9D7I - chains E and F of the 10 polymer chains in the assembly; structure by electron microscopy, 3.68 A resolution.

# Chain E
Protein: Surface protein gp120
From: Human immunodeficiency virus 1
Amino-acid sequence (496 residues; row label = number of the first residue in the row; note: 3 numbers in that range are skipped by the numbering (no residue carries them; nothing is unmodelled there)):
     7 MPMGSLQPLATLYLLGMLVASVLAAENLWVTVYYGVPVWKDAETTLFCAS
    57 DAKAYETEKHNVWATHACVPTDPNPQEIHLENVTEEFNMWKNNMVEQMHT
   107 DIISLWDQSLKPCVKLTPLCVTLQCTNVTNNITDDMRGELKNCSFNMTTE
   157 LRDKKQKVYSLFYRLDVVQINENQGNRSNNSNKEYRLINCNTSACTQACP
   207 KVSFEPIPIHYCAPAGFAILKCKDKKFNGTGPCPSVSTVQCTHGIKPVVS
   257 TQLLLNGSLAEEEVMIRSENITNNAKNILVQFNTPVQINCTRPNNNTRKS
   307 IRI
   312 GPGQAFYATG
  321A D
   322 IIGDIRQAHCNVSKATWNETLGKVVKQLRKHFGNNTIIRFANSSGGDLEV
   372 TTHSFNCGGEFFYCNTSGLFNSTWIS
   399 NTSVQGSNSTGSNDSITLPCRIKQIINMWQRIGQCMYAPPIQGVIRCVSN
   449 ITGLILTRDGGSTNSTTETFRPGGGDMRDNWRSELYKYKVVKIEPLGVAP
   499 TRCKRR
Disordered / not traced: 7-33, 58-66, 178-187, 399-410
Disulfides: Cys54-Cys247, Cys119-Cys205, Cys126-Cys196, Cys131-Cys149, Cys201-Cys433, Cys296-Cys331, Cys378-Cys445
Covalently attached groups: N-acetylglucosamine (NAG) linked to Asn88, Asn133, Asn137, Asn148, Asn152, Asn234, Asn262, Asn295, Asn301, Asn332, Asn355, Asn386, Asn392, Asn448; glycan linked to Asn363

# Chain F
Protein: Transmembrane protein gp41
From: Human immunodeficiency virus 1
Amino-acid sequence (162 residues; numbered 503 to 664; the number before each row is that of its first residue):
   503 VVGRRRRRRAVGIGAVFLGFLGAAGSTMGAASMTLTVQARNLLSGIVQQQ
   553 SNLLRAPEAQQHLLKLTVWGIKQLQARVLAVERYLRDQQLLGIWGCSGKL
   603 ICCTNVPWNSSWSNRNLSEIWDNMTWLQWDKEISNYTQIIYGLLEESQNQ
   653 QEKNEQDLLALD
Disordered / not traced: 503-520, 547-568, 664
Disulfides: Cys598-Cys604
Covalently attached groups: N-acetylglucosamine (NAG) linked to Asn637
Small-molecule neighbours: N-acetylglucosamine (NAG; 2-acetamido-2-deoxy-beta-D-glucopyranose): Trp610, Asn611, Ser613, Trp614

# Chain E / chain F interface
Pairs across the interface (82; chain E residue first):
  Leu34(E) - Pro609(F)
  Leu34(E) - Trp610(F)  hydrogen bond (backbone-backbone)
  Trp35(E) - Asn607(F)
  Trp35(E) - Val608(F)
  Trp35(E) - Pro609(F)
  Trp35(E) - Trp610(F)  hydrogen bond (backbone-side chain)
  Val36(E) - Thr606(F)
  Val36(E) - Val608(F)  hydrogen bond (backbone-backbone)
  Val36(E) - Trp610(F)
  Thr37(E) - Cys604(F)
  Thr37(E) - Cys605(F)
  Val38(E) - Leu593(F)  hydrophobic
  Val38(E) - Trp596(F)  hydrophobic
  Val38(E) - Leu602(F)
  Val38(E) - Cys604(F)
  Val38(E) - Leu646(F)  hydrophobic
  Tyr39(E) - Ser534(F)
  Tyr39(E) - Leu602(F)
  Tyr39(E) - Ile603(F)
  Tyr39(E) - Trp623(F)
  Tyr39(E) - Trp628(F)  hydrophobic
  Tyr40(E) - Leu537(F)
  Tyr40(E) - Leu544(F)
  Tyr40(E) - Tyr586(F)
  Tyr40(E) - Leu593(F)  hydrophobic
  Tyr40(E) - Leu602(F)
  Gly41(E) - Leu537(F)
  Gly41(E) - Gln540(F)
  Val42(E) - Gln540(F)
  Val42(E) - Trp628(F)  hydrophobic
  Pro43(E) - Ala526(F)
  Pro43(E) - Gln540(F)
  Pro43(E) - Trp628(F)
  Val44(E) - Trp628(F)
  Val44(E) - Leu629(F)  hydrophobic
  Val44(E) - Asp632(F)
  Trp45(E) - Leu523(F)  hydrophobic
  Trp45(E) - Ala526(F)  hydrophobic
  Trp45(E) - Leu629(F)
  Thr51(E) - Lys574(F)
  Leu52(E) - Lys574(F)  hydrogen bond (backbone-side chain)
  Cys54(E) - Trp571(F)
  Ala55(E) - Trp571(F)
  Ala73(E) - Trp571(F)
  Cys74(E) - Trp571(F)  hydrophobic
  Val75(E) - Gln575(F)
  Leu86(E) - Leu523(F)
  Glu87(E) - Ala526(F)
  Val89(E) - Leu629(F)  hydrophobic
  Gln103(E) - Lys574(F)
  Asp107(E) - Trp571(F)  hydrogen bond
  Asp107(E) - Lys574(F)  salt bridge
  Gln114(E) - Val570(F)
  Pro220(E) - Ala578(F)  hydrophobic
  Ala221(E) - Leu544(F)
  Ala221(E) - Ala582(F)
  Gly222(E) - Leu544(F)
  Gly222(E) - Arg585(F)
  Phe223(E) - Leu581(F)  hydrophobic
  Lys490(E) - Arg585(F)
  Ile491(E) - Leu523(F)  hydrophobic
  Glu492(E) - Arg585(F)
  Glu492(E) - Asp632(F)
  Pro493(E) - Leu544(F)  hydrophobic
  Pro493(E) - Asp589(F)
  Leu494(E) - Asp589(F)
  Leu494(E) - Leu593(F)  hydrophobic
  Leu494(E) - Tyr643(F)
  Gly495(E) - Trp628(F)
  Val496(E) - Trp631(F)  hydrogen bond (backbone-side chain)
  Val496(E) - Ile642(F)  hydrophobic
  Val496(E) - Tyr643(F)  hydrophobic
  Ala497(E) - Trp610(F)
  Ala497(E) - Trp631(F)
  Pro498(E) - Trp610(F)
  Pro498(E) - Trp623(F)  hydrophobic
  Thr499(E) - Trp610(F)
  Thr499(E) - Trp623(F)
  Cys501(E) - Cys605(F)  hydrophobic
  Arg503(E) - Cys605(F)  hydrogen bond (side chain-backbone)
  Arg503(E) - Thr606(F)  hydrogen bond
  Arg503(E) - Asn607(F)
Interface residues without a listed pair, chain E (50 interface residues in all): Phe53, Asn88, Glu91, Leu111, Ile215, His216, Ala224, Thr244, Lys502
Interface residues without a listed pair, chain F (48 interface residues in all): Phe522, Gly524, Ala525, Gly527, Ala533, Asn543, Leu545, Ser546, Thr569, Gln590, Leu592, Cys598, Ile622

# Summary
Chain E and chain F form an interface of 50 and 48 residues respectively, with 8 hydrogen bonds and 1 salt
bridge. Among the polar pairs are Asp107(E)-Lys574(F), Trp35(E)-Trp610(F) and Leu52(E)-Lys574(F). Chain F
binds N-acetylglucosamine.
Chain E is Surface protein gp120 and chain F is Transmembrane protein gp41, both from Human immunodeficiency
virus 1; the structure, Cryo-EM structure of BG505 DS-SOSIP.664 with 2 CH103 KN Fabs bound, was determined by
electron microscopy (same publication as 9D7G, 9D7H, 9D7O and 9D7P).
